3CCM - chains P and 0 of the 31 polymer chains in the assembly; structure by X-ray diffraction, 2.55 A resolution.

# Chain P
Protein: 50S ribosomal protein L19e
Source organism: Haloarcula marismortui
UniProt: P14119 (RL19_HALMA); residues 0-148 here correspond to UniProt positions 1-149 (UniProt number = residue number + 1)
Chain sequence (149 residues; row label = number of the first residue in the row; numbering starts at 0):
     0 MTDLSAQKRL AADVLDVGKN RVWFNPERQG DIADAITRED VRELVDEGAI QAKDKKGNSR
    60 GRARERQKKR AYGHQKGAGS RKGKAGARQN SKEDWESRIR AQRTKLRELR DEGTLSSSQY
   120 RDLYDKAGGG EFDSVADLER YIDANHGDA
Not modelled in the structure: 0, 144-148

# Chain 0
Molecule: 23S ribosomal RNA
Source organism: Haloarcula marismortui
Notes: engineered mutation(s): G2099A, G2611U
Sequence (2923 nucleotides; row label = number of the first residue in the row):
     1 GUUGGCUACU AUGCCAGCUG GUGGAUUGCU CGGCUCAGGC GCUGAUGAAG GACGUGCCAA
    61 GCUGCGAUAA GCUGUGGGGA GCCGCACGGA GGCGAAGAAC CACAGAUUUC CGAAUGAGAA
   121 UCUCUCUAAC AAUUGCUUCG CGCAAUGAGG AACCCCGAGA ACUGAAACAU CUCAGUAUCG
   181 GGAGGAACAG AAAACGCAAC GUGAUGUCGU UAGUAACCGC GAGUGAACGC GAUACAGCCC
   241 AAACCGAAGC CCUCACGGGC AAUGUGGUGU CAGGGCUACC UCUCAUCAGC CGACCGUCUU
   301 CACGAAGUCU CUUGGAAUAG AGCGUGAUAC AGGGUGACAA CCCCGUACUG AAGACCAGUA
   361 CGCUGUGCGG UAGUGCCAGA GUAGCGGGGG UUGGAUAUCC CUCGCGAAUA ACGCAGGCAU
   421 CGACUGCGAA GGCUAAACAC AACCUGAGAC CGAUAGUGAA CAAGUAGUGU GAACGAACGC
   481 UGCAAAGUAC CCUCAGAAGG GAGGCGAAAU AGAGCAUGAA AUCAGUUGGC GAUCGAGCGA
   541 CAGGGCAUAC AAGGUCCCUU GACGAAUGAC CGAGACGCGA GUCUCCAGUA AGACUCACGG
   601 GAAGCCGAUG UUCUGUCGUA CGUUUUGAAA AACGAGCCAG GGAGUGUGUC UGUAUGGCAA
   661 GUCUAACCGG AGUAUCCGGG GAGGCACAGG GAAACCGACA UGGCCGCAGG GCUUUGCCCG
   721 AGGGCCGCCG UCUUCAAGGG CGGGGAGCCA UGUGGACACG ACCCGAAUCC GGACGAUCUA
   781 CGCAUGGACA AGAUGAAGCG UGCCGAAAGG CACGUGGAAG UCUGUUAGAG UUGGUGUCCU
   841 ACAAUACCCU CUCGUGAUCU AUGUGUAGGG GUGAAAGGCC CAUCGAGUCC GGCAACAGCU
   901 GGUUCCAAUC GAAACAUGUC GAAGCAUGAC CUCCGCCGAG GUAGUCUGUG AGGUAGAGCG
   961 ACCGAUUGGU GUGUCCGCCU CCGAGAGGAG UCGGCACACC UGUCAAACUC CAAACUUACA
  1021 GACGCUGUUU GACGCGGGGA UUCCGGUGCG CGGGGUAAGC CUGUGUACCA GGAGGGGAAC
  1081 AACCCAGAGA UAGGUUAAGG UCCCCAAGUG UGGAUUAAGU GUAAUCCUCU GAAGGUGGUC
  1141 UCGAGCCCUA GACAGCCGGG AGGUGAGCUU AGAAGCAGCU ACCCUCUAAG AAAAGCGUAA
  1201 CAGCUUACCG GCCGAGGUUU GAGGCGCCCA AAAUGAUCGG GACUCAAAUC CACCACCGAG
  1261 ACCUGUCCGU ACCACUCAUA CUGGUAAUCG AGUAGAUUGG CGCUCUAAUU GGAUGGAAGC
  1321 AGGGGCGAGA GCUCCUGUGG ACCGAUUAGU GACGAAAAUC CUGGCCAUAG UAGCAGCGAU
  1381 AGUCGGGUGA GAACCCCGAC GGCCUAAUGG AUAAGGGUUC CUCAGCACUG CUGAUCAGCU
  1441 GAGGGUUAGC CGGUCCUAAG UCUCACCGCA ACUCGACUGA GACGAAAUGG GAAACAGGUU
  1501 AAUAUUCCUG UGCCAUCAUG CAGUGAAAGU UGACGCCCUG GGGUCGAUCA CGCCGGGCAU
  1561 UCGCCCGGUC GAACCGUCCA ACUCCGUGGA AGCCGUAAUG GCAGGAAGCG GACGAACGGC
  1621 GGCAUAGGGA AACGUGAUUC AACCUGGGGC CCAUGAAAAG ACGAGCAUGA UGUCCGUACC
  1681 GAGAACCGAC ACAGGUGUCC AUGGCGGCGA AAGCCAAGGC CUGUCGGGAG CAACCAACGU
  1741 UAGGGAAUUC GGCAAGUUAG UCCCGUACCU UCGGAAGAAG GGAUGCCUGC UCCGGAACGG
  1801 AGCAGGUCGC AGUGACUCGG AAGCUCGGAC UGUCUAGUAA CAACAUAGGU GACCGCAAAU
  1861 CCGCAAGGAC UCGUACGGUC ACUGAAUCCU GCCCAGUGCA GGUAUCUGAA CACCUCGUAC
  1921 AAGAGGACGA AGGACCUGUC AACGGCGGGG GUAACUAUGA CCCUCUUAAG GUAGCGUAGU
  1981 ACCUUGCCGC AUCAGUAGCG GCUUGCAUGA AUGGAUUAAC CAGAGCUUCA CUGUCCCAAC
  2041 GUUGGGCCCG GUGAACUGUA CAUUCCAGUG CGGAGUCUGG AGACACCCAG GGGGAAGCAA
  2101 AGACCCUAUG GAGCUUUACU GCAGGCUGUC GCUGAGACGU GGUCGCCGAU GUGCAGCAUA
  2161 GGUAGGAGUC GUUACAGAGG UACCCGCGCU AGCGGGCCAC CCAGACAACA GUGAAAUACU
  2221 ACCCGUCGGU GACUGCGACU CUCACUCCGG GAGGAGGACA CCGAUAGCCG GGCAGUUUGA
  2281 CUGGGGCGGU ACGCGCUCGA AAAGAUAUCG AGCGCGCCCU AUGGUCAUCU CAGCCGGGAC
  2341 AGAGACCCGG CGAAGAGUGC AAGAGCAAAA GAUGACUUGA CAGUGUUCUU CCCAACGAGG
  2401 AACGCUGACG CGAAAGCGUG GUCUAGCGAA CCAAUUAGCC UGCUUGAUGC GGGCAAUUGA
  2461 UGACAGAAAA GCUACCCUAG GGAUAACAGA GUCGUCACUC GCAAGAGCAC AUAUCGACCG
  2521 AGUGGCUUGC UACCUCGAUG UCGGUUCCCU CCAUCCUGCC CGUGCAGAAG CGGGCAAGGG
  2581 UGAGGUUGUU CGCCUAUUAA AGGAGGUCGU UAGCUGGGUU UAGACCGUCG UGAGACAGGU
  2641 CGGCUGCUAU CUACUGGGUG UGUAAUGGUG UCUGACAAGA ACGACCGUAU AGUACGAGAG
  2701 GAACUACGGU UGGUGGCCAC UGGUGUACCG GUUGUUCGAG AGAGCACGUG CCGGGUAGCC
  2761 ACGCCACACG GGGUAAGAGC UGAACGCAUC UAAGCUCGAA ACCCACUUGG AAAAGAGACA
  2821 CCGCCGAGGU CCCGCGUACA AGACGCGGUC GAUAGACUCG GGGUGUGCGC GUCGAGGUAA
  2881 CGAGACGUUA AGCCCACGAG CACUAACAGA CCAAAGCCAU CAU
Not modelled in the structure: 1-9, 126-127, 715, 971-998, 1560, 1952-1963, 2137-2236, 2339-2343, 2665-2666, 2915-2923
Modified positions: 1MA (6-hydro-1-methyladenosine-5'-monophosphate) at position 628, OMU (o2'-methyluridine 5'-monophosphate) at position 2587, OMG (o2'-methylguanosine-5'-monophosphate) at position 2588, UR3 (3-methyluridine-5'-monophoshate) at position 2619, PSU (pseudouridine-5'-monophosphate) at position 2621
Bound ions: Mg2+ site 1 near G28 (its only coordinating residue here); Na+ site 1: C40, G41, C443; Na+ site 2: G56, G61; Sr2+ site 1: C85, A86, C87 (shared with 1 residue of chain T); Sr2+ site 2: C85 (shared with 1 residue of chain T); Na+ site 3: U107, U108; Mg2+ site 2 near U115 (its only coordinating residue here); Na+ site 4: C130, U146; Na+ site 5: C141, G142; Sr2+ site 3: G147, A183 (shared with 1 residue of chain M); K+ site 1: C162, U163, U172; Mg2+ site 3: C162, U2276; 55 more Na+ sites not listed; 64 more Mg2+ sites not listed; 64 more Sr2+ sites not listed; 1 more K+ sites not listed

# Chain P / chain 0 interface
Contacting residue pairs (170):
  Thr-1(P) with G1387(0), hydrogen bond to the sugar; U1388(0), hydrogen bond to the sugar; C1396(0), hydrogen bond to the sugar
  Asp-2(P) with C1395(0), hydrogen bond to the sugar; C1396(0), sugar contact
  Leu-3(P) with C1396(0), hydrogen bond to the sugar
  Ala-5(P) with U1422(0), phosphate contact
  Lys-7(P) with C1397(0), salt bridge to the phosphate; G1398(0), salt bridge to the phosphate
  Arg-8(P) with A1501(0), hydrogen bond to the phosphate; A1502(0), salt bridge to the phosphate
  Leu-9(P) with A1501(0), phosphate contact; A1502(0), phosphate contact
  Gly-17(P) with G1718(0), hydrogen bond to the phosphate; G1719(0), phosphate contact
  Lys-18(P) with G1719(0), hydrogen bond to the phosphate
  Asn-19(P) with G1719(0), hydrogen bond to the phosphate; C1720(0), hydrogen bond to the phosphate
  Arg-20(P) with G1718(0), salt bridge to the phosphate
  Val-21(P) with G1398(0), phosphate contact
  Trp-22(P) with G1398(0), hydrogen bond to the phosphate; A1399(0), phosphate contact
  Phe-23(P) with C1397(0), hydrogen bond to the sugar; G1398(0), hydrogen bond to the phosphate
  Pro-25(P) with C1397(0), sugar contact; G1398(0), sugar contact
  Gln-28(P) with G1386(0), hydrogen bond to the base; G1387(0), hydrogen bond to the sugar; C1397(0), sugar contact
  Thr-36(P) with A1501(0), phosphate contact
  Arg-37(P) with U1500(0), phosphate contact; A1501(0), salt bridge to the phosphate; A1502(0), salt bridge to the phosphate
  Arg-41(P) with U1499(0), salt bridge to the phosphate; U1500(0), salt bridge to the phosphate
  Lys-52(P) with A1399(0), salt bridge to the phosphate
  Asp-53(P) with G1556(0), sugar contact
  Lys-54(P) with A1717(0), phosphate contact
  Lys-55(P) with C1715(0), hydrogen bond to the sugar; A1716(0), salt bridge to the phosphate; A1717(0), hydrogen bond to the phosphate; U2736(0), hydrogen bond to the sugar; C2737(0), phosphate contact
  Gly-56(P) with C1566(0), sugar contact; A1716(0), sugar contact; C2737(0), phosphate contact
  Asn-57(P) with C1566(0), phosphate contact; G1703(0), base contact; G1704(0), hydrogen bond to the base; C1715(0), hydrogen bond to the sugar; A1716(0), sugar contact; U2736(0), sugar contact; C2737(0), phosphate contact
  Ser-58(P) with C1565(0), hydrogen bond to the sugar; C1566(0), phosphate contact; C2737(0), hydrogen bond to the phosphate; G2738(0), sugar contact
  Arg-59(P) with U1548(0), hydrogen bond to the phosphate; C1549(0), salt bridge to the phosphate; C1565(0), phosphate contact; C1566(0), hydrogen bond to the phosphate; G1704(0), hydrogen bond to the phosphate; C1705(0), salt bridge to the phosphate
  Gly-60(P) with C1565(0), phosphate contact
  Arg-61(P) with U2736(0), salt bridge to the phosphate; C2737(0), salt bridge to the phosphate; G2738(0), hydrogen bond to the phosphate; A2739(0), salt bridge to the phosphate
  Arg-63(P) with C1549(0), salt bridge to the phosphate; C1565(0), salt bridge to the phosphate; C1566(0), salt bridge to the phosphate
  Arg-65(P) with C1705(0), hydrogen bond to the phosphate; G1706(0), salt bridge to the phosphate; U2735(0), salt bridge to the phosphate
  Gln-66(P) with C1798(0), sugar contact
  Lys-68(P) with C1787(0), salt bridge to the phosphate; U1788(0), phosphate contact
  Arg-69(P) with G1706(0), salt bridge to the phosphate; G1707(0), salt bridge to the phosphate
  Ala-70(P) with C1798(0), phosphate contact
  Tyr-71(P) with G1789(0), hydrogen bond to the base; C1790(0), hydrogen bond to the base
  Gly-72(P) with G1802(0), base contact
  His-73(P) with U1788(0), base contact; G1789(0), hydrogen bond to the base
  Gln-74(P) with C1786(0), phosphate contact; C1787(0), hydrogen bond to the phosphate
  Lys-75(P) with G1800(0), salt bridge to the phosphate
  Gly-76(P) with G1785(0), phosphate contact
  Ala-77(P) with G1760(0), hydrogen bond to the base; U1784(0), sugar contact; G1785(0), phosphate contact
  Gly-78(P) with U1784(0), hydrogen bond to the phosphate; G1785(0), hydrogen bond to the phosphate; U1813(0), sugar contact
  Ser-79(P) with G1785(0), phosphate contact
  Arg-80(P) with C1708(0), phosphate contact; G1760(0), hydrogen bond to the base; U1761(0), sugar contact; A1801(0), salt bridge to the phosphate; G1802(0), salt bridge to the phosphate
  Lys-81(P) with G1707(0), phosphate contact; C1708(0), hydrogen bond to the phosphate; G1760(0), hydrogen bond to the sugar; U1761(0), sugar contact; U1813(0), sugar contact; U1817(0), hydrogen bond to the base
  Gly-82(P) with G1707(0), phosphate contact; C1708(0), hydrogen bond to the phosphate; U1761(0), sugar contact
  Lys-83(P) with G792(0), sugar contact; A793(0), sugar contact; U1761(0), phosphate contact; C1762(0), salt bridge to the phosphate
  Ala-84(P) with U1761(0), phosphate contact; C1762(0), hydrogen bond to the phosphate
  Gly-85(P) with A793(0), hydrogen bond to the phosphate
  Ala-86(P) with G792(0), sugar contact; A793(0), hydrogen bond to the phosphate; C1708(0), sugar contact
  Arg-87(P) with C1708(0), salt bridge to the phosphate; G1799(0), sugar contact; G1800(0), salt bridge to the phosphate; A1801(0), salt bridge to the phosphate
  Gln-88(P) with G1799(0), base contact; G1800(0), sugar contact
  Lys-91(P) with G816(0), salt bridge to the phosphate; G817(0), salt bridge to the phosphate; U1539(0), sugar contact; A1597(0), hydrogen bond to the base
  Trp-94(P) with U815(0), sugar contact; A1597(0), hydrogen bond to the phosphate; A1598(0), phosphate contact
  Glu-95(P) with G1540(0), phosphate contact; A1597(0), sugar contact
  Ser-96(P) with G1794(0), hydrogen bond to the sugar
  Arg-97(P) with C1793(0), sugar contact
  Ile-98(P) with A1597(0), sugar contact
  Arg-99(P) with G1540(0), hydrogen bond to the phosphate; G1541(0), salt bridge to the phosphate; A1597(0), salt bridge to the phosphate
  Ala-100(P) with G1794(0), phosphate contact; G1795(0), phosphate contact
  Arg-102(P) with U1596(0), base contact; A1597(0), salt bridge to the phosphate; A1598(0), salt bridge to the phosphate
  Arg-109(P) with C1594(0), salt bridge to the phosphate; G1595(0), salt bridge to the phosphate
  Ser-116(P) with C1593(0), sugar contact; C1594(0), phosphate contact
  Ser-117(P) with C1593(0), hydrogen bond to the phosphate
  Tyr-119(P) with C1594(0), phosphate contact; G1595(0), hydrogen bond to the phosphate
  Arg-120(P) with C1594(0), salt bridge to the phosphate; G1595(0), hydrogen bond to the base
  Tyr-123(P) with G1595(0), base contact; U1596(0), hydrogen bond to the phosphate
  Asp-124(P) with U801(0), sugar contact; G1595(0), base contact
  Lys-125(P) with U801(0), phosphate contact; G802(0), phosphate contact
  Gly-127(P) with G800(0), sugar contact
  Gly-128(P) with G800(0), hydrogen bond to the base; U801(0), sugar contact
  Glu-130(P) with U801(0), hydrogen bond to the sugar; G802(0), sugar contact
  Ser-133(P) with C1793(0), phosphate contact; G1794(0), phosphate contact
  Val-134(P) with G1794(0), hydrogen bond to the phosphate
  Ala-135(P) with C1793(0), phosphate contact
Other interface residues (no listed pair), chain P (83 interface residues in all): Ser-4, Val-16, Asn-24, Ile-35, Ala-62, Arg-106, Gly-129
Other interface residues (no listed pair), chain 0 (77 interface residues in all): G814, G1567, G1568, A1783, A1796

# In short
83 residues of chain P and 77 residues of chain 0 are in contact; the contacts include 53 hydrogen bonds and
39 salt bridges. Among the polar pairs are Gln-28(P)/G1386(0), Asn-57(P)/G1704(0) and Tyr-71(P)/G1789(0).
G147(0) and A183(0) coordinate Sr2+ site 3.
Here chain P is 50S ribosomal protein L19e and chain 0 is 23S ribosomal RNA, both from Haloarcula marismortui.
Entry 3CCM (Structure of Anisomycin resistant 50S Ribosomal Subunit: 23S rRNA mutation G2611U) was determined
by X-ray diffraction together with 3CC2, 3CC4, 3CC7, 3CCE, 3CCJ, 3CCL and 6 further entries from the same
study.
